Entry 8DTP (electron microscopy, 2.70 A resolution); this record covers chains M and F of the 7 polymer chains in the assembly.

# Chain M
Molecule: 18-nt DNA strand
Sequence (18 nucleotides; each row starts with the number of its first residue):
     6 TTTTTTTTTTTTTTTTTT
Not modelled in the structure: 18-23

# Chain F
Name: DnaB-like replicative helicase
From: Escherichia phage T4
Notes: EC 3.6.4.-
UniProtKB: P04530 (HELIC_BPT4); residue numbers follow UniProt; this construct covers 1-475
Sequence (475 residues; numbered 1 to 475; the number before each row is that of its first residue):
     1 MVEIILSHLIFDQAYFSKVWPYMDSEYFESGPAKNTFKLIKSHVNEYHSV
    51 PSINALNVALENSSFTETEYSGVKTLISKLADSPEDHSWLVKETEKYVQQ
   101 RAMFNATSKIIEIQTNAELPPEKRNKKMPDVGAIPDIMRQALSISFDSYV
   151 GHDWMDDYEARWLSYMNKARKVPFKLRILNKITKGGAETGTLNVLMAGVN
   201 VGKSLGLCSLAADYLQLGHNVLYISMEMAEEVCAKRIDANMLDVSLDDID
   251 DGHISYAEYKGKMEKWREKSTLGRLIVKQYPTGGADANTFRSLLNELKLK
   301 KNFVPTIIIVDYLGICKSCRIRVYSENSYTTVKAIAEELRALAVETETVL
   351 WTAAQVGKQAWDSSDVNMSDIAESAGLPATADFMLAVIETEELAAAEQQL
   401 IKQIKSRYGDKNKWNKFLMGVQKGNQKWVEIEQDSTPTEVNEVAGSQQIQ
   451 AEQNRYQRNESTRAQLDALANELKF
Not modelled in the structure: 433-475
Curated features (UniProtKB/Swiss-Prot):
  - region: Tyr-456 to Phe-475 (Interaction with the helicase assembly factor)
  - binding site (ATP): Ala-197 to Ser-204
  - mutagenesis: Leu-192 (L192Q: Partially suppresses phage growth inhibition by extra copies of bacterial AbpA-AbpB), Asp-213 (D213Y: Partially suppresses phage growth inhibition by extra copies of bacterial AbpA-AbpB)
Bound ions: Mg2+: Ser-204 (together with ATP-gamma-S)
Small-molecule neighbours: ATP-gamma-S (AGS; phosphothiophosphoric acid-adenylate ester): Gly-198, Val-199, Asn-200, Val-201, Gly-202, Lys-203, Ser-204, Leu-205, Glu-227, Arg-236, Leu-246, Asp-247, Asp-250, Lys-423, Gln-426
What the authors report for this chain:
  - binding site for the 18-nt DNA strand (chain M): Asn-327 to Tyr-329, Lys-358, Ala-372 to Ala-375

# Chain M / chain F interface
Pairs across the interface (7; chain M residue first):
  DT6(M) / Asn-327(F)  base contact
  DT6(M) / Tyr-329(F)  phosphate contact
  DT7(M) / Tyr-329(F)  phosphate contact
  DT7(M) / Ala-372(F)  phosphate contact
  DT7(M) / Ala-375(F)  hydrogen bond to the phosphate
  DT8(M) / Ala-372(F)  phosphate contact
  DT9(M) / Lys-358(F)  salt bridge to the phosphate
Other interface residues (no listed pair), chain M (5 interface residues in all): DT10
Other interface residues (no listed pair), chain F (9 interface residues in all): Ser-328, Ile-371, Glu-373, Ser-374

# Summary
Chain M and chain F form an interface of 5 and 9 residues respectively, with 1 hydrogen bond and 1 salt
bridge. Polar pairs include DT7(M)/Ala-375(F) and DT9(M)/Lys-358(F). Chain F binds ATP-gamma-S. From the
paper: a binding site for the 18-nt DNA strand (chain M) at Asn-327(F), Lys-358(F) and Ala-372(F).
Here chain M is an 18-nt DNA strand and chain F is DnaB-like replicative helicase (Escherichia phage T4).
Entry 8DTP (Close state of T4 bacteriophage gp41 hexamer bound with single strand DNA) was determined by
electron microscopy (same publication as 8DUE, 8DVF, 8DVI, 8DW6, 8DWJ, 8G0Z and 8GAO).
